Entry 1G2Z (X-ray diffraction, 1.15 A resolution); this record covers chains A and B.

# Chain A (and B)
Molecule: Hepatocyte nuclear factor 1-alpha
Notes: fragment: dimerization domain, residues 1-32; chain B of this document is another copy of the same molecule, construct and numbering; everything in this record applies to it too
UniProtKB: P22361 (HNF1A_MOUSE); numbering as in UniProt (aligned over 1-32)
Sequence (32 residues; row label = number of the first residue in the row):
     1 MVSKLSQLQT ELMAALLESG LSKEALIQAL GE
Differences from the reference sequence: engineered mutation Mse13 (Leu in P22361)
Modified / non-standard residues: Mse13 (selenomethionine; parent Met)

# How chain A and chain B interact
Pairs across the interface (9):
  Lys4(A) with Ser19(B)
  Leu8(A) with Ala15(B), hydrophobic; Ser19(B)
  Glu11(A) with Ala15(B)
  Leu12(A) with Leu12(B), hydrophobic
  Ala15(A) with Leu8(B); Leu12(B), hydrophobic
  Glu18(A) with Gln7(B)
  Ser19(A) with Leu8(B)
Interface residues without a listed pair, chain A (8 interface residues in all): Leu16
Interface residues without a listed pair, chain B (8 interface residues in all): Lys4, Glu11, Leu16

# Overview
The chain A/chain B interface involves 8 residues from each chain.
Both chains are Hepatocyte nuclear factor 1-alpha. Entry 1G2Z (Dimerization domain of hnf-1ALPHA with a leu 13
selenomethionine substitution) was determined by X-ray diffraction, deposited together with 1G2Y and 1G39.
